4L4U - chain A; structure by X-ray diffraction, 2.20 A resolution.

[Chain A]
Protein: Transcriptional regulator (NtrC family)
Source organism: Aquifex aeolicus
UniProtKB: O67198 (O67198_AQUAE); residue numbers follow UniProt; this construct covers 1-439
Sequence (447 residues; each row starts with the number of its first residue; numbers below 1 keep their minus sign (Gly-7 is residue -7)):
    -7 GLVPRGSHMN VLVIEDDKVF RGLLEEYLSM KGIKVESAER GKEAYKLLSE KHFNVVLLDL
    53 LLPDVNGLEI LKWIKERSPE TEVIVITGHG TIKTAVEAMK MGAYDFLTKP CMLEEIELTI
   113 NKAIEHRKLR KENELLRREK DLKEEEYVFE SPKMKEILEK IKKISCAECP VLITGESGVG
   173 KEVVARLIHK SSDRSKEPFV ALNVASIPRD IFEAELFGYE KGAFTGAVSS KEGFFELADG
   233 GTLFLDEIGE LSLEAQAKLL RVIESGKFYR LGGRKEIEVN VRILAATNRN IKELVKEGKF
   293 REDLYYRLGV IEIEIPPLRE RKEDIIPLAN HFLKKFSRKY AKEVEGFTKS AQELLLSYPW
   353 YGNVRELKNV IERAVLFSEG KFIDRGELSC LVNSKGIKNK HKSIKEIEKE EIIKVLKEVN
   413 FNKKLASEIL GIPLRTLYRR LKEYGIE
Unresolved in the structure: 137, 216-218, 385-439
Disulfide bonds: Cys158-Cys161
Sequence notes: expression tag (-7 to 0); conflict Ser183 (Leu in O67198)

[Overview]
Chain A is Transcriptional regulator (NtrC family) (Aquifex aeolicus); the structure, Crystal structure of
construct containing A. aeolicus NtrC1 receiver, central and DNA binding domains, was determined by X-ray
diffraction.
